7BZT - chains A and D of the 5 polymer chains in the assembly; structure by electron microscopy, 3.00 A resolution.

== Chain A ==
Molecule: Capsid protein VP1
Source organism: Coxsackievirus A10
Chain sequence (298 residues; numbered 1 to 298; the number before each row is that of its first residue):
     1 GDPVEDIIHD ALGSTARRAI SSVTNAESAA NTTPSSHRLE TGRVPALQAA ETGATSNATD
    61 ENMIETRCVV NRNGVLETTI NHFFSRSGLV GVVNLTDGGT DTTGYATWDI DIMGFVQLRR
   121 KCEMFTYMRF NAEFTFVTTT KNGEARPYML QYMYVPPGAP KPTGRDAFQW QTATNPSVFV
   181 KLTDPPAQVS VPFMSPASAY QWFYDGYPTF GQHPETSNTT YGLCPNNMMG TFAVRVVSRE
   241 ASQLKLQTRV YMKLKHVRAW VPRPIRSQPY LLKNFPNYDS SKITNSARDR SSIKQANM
Not modelled in the structure: 1-25, 298
Ligand contacts: sphingosine (SPH): I110, D111, I112, M113, F130, F134, F136, Y152, Y154, V178, V189, V191, Y200, W202, N227, M229, F232, M252
What the authors report for this chain:
  - conformationally variable residues (loop rearrangement): F210 to G230

== Chain D ==
Molecule: Capsid protein VP4
Source organism: Coxsackievirus A10
UniProtKB: G0YPI2 (G0YPI2_9ENTO); residues 1-69 here = UniProt positions 1-69
Chain sequence (69 residues; each row starts with the number of its first residue):
     1 MGAQVSTQKS GSHETGNVAT GGSTINFTNI NYYKDSYAAS ATRQDFTQDP KKFTQPVLDS
    61 IRELSAPLN
Not modelled in the structure: 1-25

== How chain A and chain D interact ==
Contacting residue pairs (33; chain A residue first):
  A26(A) with F46(D)
  E27(A) with F46(D)
  R38(A) with L64(D)
  R43(A) with L64(D)
  V44(A) with S65(D)
  P45(A) with E63(D); L64(D), hydrophobic
  L47(A) with P67(D)
  Q48(A) with E63(D); P67(D)
  A49(A) with P67(D)
  T52(A) with L68(D)
  A54(A) with T54(D); V57(D), hydrophobic
  T55(A) with T54(D), hydrogen bond (backbone-backbone); Q55(D)
  N57(A) with Q55(D); I61(D); E63(D), hydrogen bond
  A58(A) with E63(D)
  T59(A) with E63(D)
  N62(A) with E63(D); L64(D)
  L76(A) with Q44(D); F46(D), hydrophobic
  N131(A) with Y37(D)
  S190(A) with Y37(D), hydrogen bond (side chain-backbone); A38(D)
  P192(A) with Y37(D)
  K255(A) with Y37(D); A39(D), hydrogen bond (side chain-backbone)
  H256(A) with S40(D), hydrogen bond (side chain-backbone)
  P262(A) with F53(D), hydrophobic
Other interface residues (no listed pair), chain A (28 interface residues in all): G53, V75, T79, H82, V191
Other interface residues (no listed pair), chain D (23 interface residues in all): S36, A41, T42, D45, P56, R62, A66

== In short ==
The interface between chain A and chain D involves 28 residues on one side and 23 on the other, with 5
hydrogen bonds. Among the polar pairs are N57(A)-E63(D), S190(A)-Y37(D) and K255(A)-A39(D). Ligands of chain
A: sphingosine. The paper reports conformational variability at F210(A).
Here chain A is Capsid protein VP1 and chain D is Capsid protein VP4, both from Coxsackievirus A10. Entry 7BZT
(Cryo-EM structure of mature Coxsackievirus A10 in complex with KRM1 at pH 7.4) was determined by electron
microscopy, deposited together with 7BZN, 7BZO, 7BZU, 7C4T, 7C4W, 7C4Y and 7C4Z.
